3CJ7 - chain A; structure by X-ray diffraction, 1.80 A resolution.

Chain A:
Molecule: Ectonucleoside triphosphate diphosphohydrolase 2
Organism: Rattus norvegicus
Notes: EC 3.6.1.5; fragment: Ectodomain, Extracellular domain
UniProt: O35795 (ENTP2_RAT); residues 29-461 here = UniProt positions 29-461
Sequence (456 residues; each row starts with the number of its first residue):
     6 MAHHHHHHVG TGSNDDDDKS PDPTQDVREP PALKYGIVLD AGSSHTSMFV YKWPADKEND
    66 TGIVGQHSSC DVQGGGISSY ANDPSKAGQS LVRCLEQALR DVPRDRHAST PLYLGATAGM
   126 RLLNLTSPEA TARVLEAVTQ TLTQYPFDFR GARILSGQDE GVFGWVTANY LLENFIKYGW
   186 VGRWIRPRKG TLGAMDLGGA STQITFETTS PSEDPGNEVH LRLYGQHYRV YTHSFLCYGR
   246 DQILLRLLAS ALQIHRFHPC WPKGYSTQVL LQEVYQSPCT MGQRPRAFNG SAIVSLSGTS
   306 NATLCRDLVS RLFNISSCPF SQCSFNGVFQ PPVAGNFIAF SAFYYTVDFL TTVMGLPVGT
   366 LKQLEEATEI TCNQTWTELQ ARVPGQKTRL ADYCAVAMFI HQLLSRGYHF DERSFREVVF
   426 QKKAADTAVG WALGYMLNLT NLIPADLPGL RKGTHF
Not modelled in the structure: 6-35, 289-295
Disulfide bonds: Cys75-Cys99, Cys242-Cys284, Cys265-Cys310, Cys323-Cys328, Cys377-Cys399
Construct notes: initiating methionine (6); expression tag (7-28)
Ligand contacts: adenosine monophosphate (AMP): Gly47, Ser48, Ser49, His50, Gly203, Gly204, Ala205, Arg245, Asp246, Ala347, Tyr350, Arg394, Tyr398
Swiss-Prot annotation at these positions:
  - active site: Glu165 (Proton acceptor)
  - binding site (ATP): Gly204 to Gln208
  - glycosylation (N-linked (GlcNAc...) asparagine): Asn64, Asn129, Asn294, Asn306, Asn319, Asn378, Asn443
From the paper describing this entry:
  - binding site for adenosine monophosphate: Ser48, Ser49, His50, Gly204, Arg245, Asp246, Arg394
  - catalytic residues: His50 (proposed by the authors, not directly observed)

Overview:
Bound to chain A: adenosine monophosphate. UniProt lists active-site residue Glu165 and 5 ATP-binding
residues. The paper reports the catalytic residue His50; a binding site for adenosine monophosphate at Ser48,
Ser49 and His50 among others.
Chain A is Ectonucleoside triphosphate diphosphohydrolase 2 (Rattus norvegicus); the structure, Structure of
Rattus norvegicus NTPDase2 in complex with AMP, was determined by X-ray diffraction together with 3CJ1 from
the same study.
